Entry 1UHJ (X-ray diffraction, 1.80 A resolution); this record covers chain A.

Chain A:
Protein: Aequorin 2
From: Aequorea victoria
UniProtKB: P02592 (AEQ2_AEQVI); residues 2-189 here correspond to UniProt positions 9-196 (UniProt number = residue number + 7)
Sequence (191 residues; each row starts with the number of its first residue; numbers below 1 keep their minus sign (Ala-1 is residue -1)):
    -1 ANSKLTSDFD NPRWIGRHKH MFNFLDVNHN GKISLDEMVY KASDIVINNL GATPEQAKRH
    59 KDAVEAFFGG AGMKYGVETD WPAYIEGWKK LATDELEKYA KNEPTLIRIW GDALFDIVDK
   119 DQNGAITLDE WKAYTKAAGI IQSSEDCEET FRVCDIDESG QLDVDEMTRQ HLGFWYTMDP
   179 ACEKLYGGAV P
Unresolved in the structure: -1 to 2
Construct notes: cloning artifact (-1 to 1); modified residue (19, 36, 71, 165, 176)
Modified positions: Mse19, Mse36, Mse71, Mse165, Mse176 (selenomethionine; parent Met)
UniProt features mapped onto this chain:
  - region (May interact with the chromophore): Ala40 to Ala50, Ala55 to Phe65, Asn100 to Asp110
  - binding site (Ca(2+)): Asp24, Asn26, Asn28, Lys30, Glu35, Asp117, Asp119, Asn121, Glu128, Asp153, Asp155, Ser157, Gln159, Glu164
  - site: Pro189 (Required for bioluminescence)
Residues lining bound ligands: br-coeleneterazine (CZB; (2S,8R)-8-benzyl-2-(4-bromobenzyl)-2-hydroperoxy-6-(4-hydroxyphenyl)-7,8-dihydroimidazo[1,2-a]pyrazin-3(2h)-one): His16, Mse19, Leu23, Mse36, Lys39, Ala40, Ile43, Phe66, Tyr82, Trp86, Ile105, Trp108, Gly109, Leu112, Phe113, Trp129, Tyr132, Ile138, Val162, Mse165, Thr166, His169, Trp173, Tyr184
Reported in the primary citation:
  - binding site for br-coeleneterazine: His169

Summary:
Bound to chain A: br-coeleneterazine. UniProt lists 14 Ca2+-binding residues. The paper reports a binding site
for br-coeleneterazine at His169.
Chain A is Aequorin 2 (Aequorea victoria); the structure, Crystal structure of br-aequorin, was determined by
X-ray diffraction, deposited together with 1UHH, 1UHI and 1UHK.
